Entry 6OMN (X-ray diffraction, 2.68 A resolution); this record covers chains E and F.

Chain E (and F):
Molecule: Bone morphogenetic protein 2
Source organism: Homo sapiens
Notes: chain F of this document is another copy of the same molecule, construct and numbering; everything in this record applies to it too
UniProtKB: P12643 (BMP2_HUMAN); residues 7-114 here correspond to UniProt positions 289-396 (UniProt number = residue number + 282)
Amino-acid sequence (108 residues; each row starts with the number of its first residue):
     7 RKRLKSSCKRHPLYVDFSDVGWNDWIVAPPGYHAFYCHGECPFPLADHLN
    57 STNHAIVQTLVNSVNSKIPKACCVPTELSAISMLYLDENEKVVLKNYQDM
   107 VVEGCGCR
Not modelled in the structure: 7-11 (chain F: 7-8)
Disulfide bonds: Cys14-Cys79, Cys43-Cys111, Cys47-Cys113
Covalent attachments: glycan linked to Asn56
Curated features (UniProtKB/Swiss-Prot):
  - glycosylation: Asn56 (N-linked (GlcNAc...) (high mannose) asparagine)
From the paper describing this entry:
  - post-translational modification sites: Asn56
  - binding site for N-acetylglucosamine: Arg16, Glu109
  - binding site for beta-D-mannopyranose: Glu109

Interface between chain E and chain F:
Residue-residue contacts - 46 pairs, chain E then chain F:
  Leu19(E) with Ile74(F), hydrophobic
  Val21(E) with Val67(F), hydrophobic
  Asp25(E) with Val70(F)
  Val26(E) with Leu66(F), hydrophobic
  Trp28(E) with Val63(F), hydrophobic; Leu66(F), hydrophobic
  Tyr38(E) with Val63(F)
  Phe41(E) with His60(F), hydrogen bond (backbone-side chain)
  Tyr42(E) with Gln64(F); Ile74(F), hydrophobic; Pro75(F)
  Asn59(E) with Gln104(F), hydrogen bond (side chain-backbone); Asp105(F); Met106(F)
  His60(E) with Phe41(F), hydrogen bond (side chain-backbone); Pro81(F); Leu84(F); Asp105(F), hydrogen bond (backbone-backbone); Met106(F); Val108(F)
  Val63(E) with Val21(F), hydrophobic; Tyr38(F)
  Gln64(E) with Tyr42(F)
  Leu66(E) with Val26(F), hydrophobic; Trp28(F)
  Val67(E) with Val21(F), hydrophobic
  Val70(E) with Asp25(F)
  Ile74(E) with Leu19(F), hydrophobic
  Pro75(E) with Tyr42(F); His44(F)
  Cys78(E) with Cys78(F), disulfide; Val80(F), hydrophobic
  Val80(E) with Cys78(F), hydrophobic; Val80(F), hydrophobic; Arg114(F)
  Pro81(E) with Arg114(F)
  Leu84(E) with Thr58(F); His60(F)
  Gln104(E) with Asn59(F), hydrogen bond (backbone-side chain)
  Asp105(E) with Asn59(F); His60(F), hydrogen bond (backbone-backbone)
  Met106(E) with Asn59(F); His60(F)
  Val108(E) with His60(F)
  Arg114(E) with Val80(F); Pro81(F)
Interface residues without a listed pair, chain E (31 interface residues in all): Ala40, Thr58, Ile62, Lys73, Tyr103
Interface residues without a listed pair, chain F (31 interface residues in all): Ala40, Cys43, Tyr103
Disulfides between the chains: Cys78(E)-Cys78(F)

Overview:
The chain E/chain F interface involves 31 residues from each chain, with 1 disulfide bond and 6 hydrogen
bonds. Polar pairs include Phe41(E)-His60(F), Asn59(E)-Gln104(F) and His60(E)-Asp105(F). From the paper: a
binding site for N-acetylglucosamine at Arg16(E) and Glu109(E); a binding site for beta-D-mannopyranose at
Glu109(E).
Both chains are Bone morphogenetic protein 2 (Homo sapiens). Entry 6OMN (Glycosylated BMP2 homodimer) was
determined by X-ray diffraction, deposited together with 6OML and 6OMO.
